Entry 8ZI3 (electron microscopy, 2.89 A resolution); this record covers chains B and g of the 8 polymer chains in the assembly.

== Chain B ==
Protein: ATP synthase subunit alpha
From: Acinetobacter baumannii AB5075
Notes: EC 7.1.2.2
UniProtKB: A3M142 (ATPA_ACIBT); residues 1-514 here = UniProt positions 1-514
Chain sequence (514 residues; numbered 1 to 514; the number before each row is that of its first residue):
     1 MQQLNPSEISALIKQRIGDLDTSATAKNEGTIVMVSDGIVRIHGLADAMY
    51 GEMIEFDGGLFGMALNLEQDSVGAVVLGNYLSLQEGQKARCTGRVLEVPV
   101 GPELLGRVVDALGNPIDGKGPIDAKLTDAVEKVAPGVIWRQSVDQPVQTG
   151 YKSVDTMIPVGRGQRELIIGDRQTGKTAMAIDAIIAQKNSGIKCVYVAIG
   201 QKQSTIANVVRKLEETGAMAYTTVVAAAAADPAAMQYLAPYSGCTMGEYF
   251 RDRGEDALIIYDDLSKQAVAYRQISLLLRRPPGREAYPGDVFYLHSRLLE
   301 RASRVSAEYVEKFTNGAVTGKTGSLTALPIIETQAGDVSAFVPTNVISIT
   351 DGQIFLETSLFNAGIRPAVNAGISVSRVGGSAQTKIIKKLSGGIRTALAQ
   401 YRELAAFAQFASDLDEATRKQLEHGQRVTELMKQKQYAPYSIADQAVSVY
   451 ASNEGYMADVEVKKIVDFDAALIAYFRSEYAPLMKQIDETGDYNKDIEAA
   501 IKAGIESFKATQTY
Not modelled in the structure: 1-25
Bound ions: Mg2+: Thr177 (together with ATP)
Small-molecule neighbours: ATP (adenosine-5'-triphosphate): Asp171, Arg172, Gln173, Thr174, Gly175, Lys176, Thr177, Ala178, Phe361, Arg366, Pro367, Gln434, Lys435, Gln436
Swiss-Prot annotation at these positions:
  - binding site (ATP): Gly170 to Thr177
  - site: Ser374 (Required for activity)

== Chain g ==
Protein: ATP synthase gamma chain
From: Acinetobacter baumannii AB5075
UniProtKB: A3M143 (ATPG_ACIBT); numbering as in UniProt (aligned over 1-289)
Chain sequence (289 residues; each row starts with the number of its first residue):
     1 MANLKEIRAKVASIKSTQKITRAMQMVAASKMRRAQERMAQGRPYADNMR
    51 RVIAHLVQANPEYKHRYMVDRPVKRVGYIIVSSDRGLAGGLNINLFKKVV
   101 QHVKAQQEQSIEVQFALIGQKAVSFFKNYGGKVLGATTQIGDAPSLEQLT
   151 GSVQVMLDAFDKGELDRIYLVSNGFVNAMTQKPKVEQLVPLAPAEEGDDL
   201 NRTYGWDYIYEPEAEELLNGLLVRYIESMVYQGVIENVACEQSARMVAMK
   251 AATDNAGQLIKDLQLIYNKLRQAAITQEISEIVGGAAAV
Not modelled in the structure: 1

== How chain B and chain g interact ==
Contacting residue pairs (8; chain B residue first):
  Arg279(B) with Val289(g), hydrogen bond (side chain-backbone)
  Arg284(B) with Ile275(g)
  Ala335(B) with Arg8(g)
  Ala406(B) with Ala23(g), hydrophobic
  Phe407(B) with Met26(g), hydrophobic
  Phe410(B) with Val27(g), hydrophobic
  Asp413(B) with Val27(g); Ser30(g), hydrogen bond
Other interface residues (no listed pair), chain B (10 interface residues in all): Pro282, Gly283, Ala286
Other interface residues (no listed pair), chain g (14 interface residues in all): Lys5, Lys19, Met24, Lys31, Ile279, Ile282, Ala286

== Overview ==
10 residues of chain B face 14 of chain g across their interface, with 2 hydrogen bonds. Among the polar pairs
are Arg279(B)-Val289(g) and Asp413(B)-Ser30(g). Bound to chain B: ATP. Curated annotation (UniProt) lists 8
ATP-binding residues on chain B.
Chain B is ATP synthase subunit alpha and chain g is ATP synthase gamma chain, both from Acinetobacter
baumannii AB5075; the structure, Cryo-EM reveals transition states of the Acinetobacter baumannii F1-ATPase
rotary subunits gamma and epsilon and novel ..., was determined by electron microscopy, deposited together
with 8ZI0, 8ZI1 and 8ZI2.
